PDB entry 7RWI | X-ray diffraction, 3.70 A resolution | chains C and H of the 8 polymer chains in the assembly

== Chain C ==
Molecule: DNA-directed RNA polymerase subunit beta
From: Mycobacterium tuberculosis
Notes: EC 2.7.7.6
UniProt: P9WGY8 (RPOB_MYCTO); numbering as in UniProt (aligned over 1-1178)
Sequence (1178 residues; each row starts with the number of its first residue):
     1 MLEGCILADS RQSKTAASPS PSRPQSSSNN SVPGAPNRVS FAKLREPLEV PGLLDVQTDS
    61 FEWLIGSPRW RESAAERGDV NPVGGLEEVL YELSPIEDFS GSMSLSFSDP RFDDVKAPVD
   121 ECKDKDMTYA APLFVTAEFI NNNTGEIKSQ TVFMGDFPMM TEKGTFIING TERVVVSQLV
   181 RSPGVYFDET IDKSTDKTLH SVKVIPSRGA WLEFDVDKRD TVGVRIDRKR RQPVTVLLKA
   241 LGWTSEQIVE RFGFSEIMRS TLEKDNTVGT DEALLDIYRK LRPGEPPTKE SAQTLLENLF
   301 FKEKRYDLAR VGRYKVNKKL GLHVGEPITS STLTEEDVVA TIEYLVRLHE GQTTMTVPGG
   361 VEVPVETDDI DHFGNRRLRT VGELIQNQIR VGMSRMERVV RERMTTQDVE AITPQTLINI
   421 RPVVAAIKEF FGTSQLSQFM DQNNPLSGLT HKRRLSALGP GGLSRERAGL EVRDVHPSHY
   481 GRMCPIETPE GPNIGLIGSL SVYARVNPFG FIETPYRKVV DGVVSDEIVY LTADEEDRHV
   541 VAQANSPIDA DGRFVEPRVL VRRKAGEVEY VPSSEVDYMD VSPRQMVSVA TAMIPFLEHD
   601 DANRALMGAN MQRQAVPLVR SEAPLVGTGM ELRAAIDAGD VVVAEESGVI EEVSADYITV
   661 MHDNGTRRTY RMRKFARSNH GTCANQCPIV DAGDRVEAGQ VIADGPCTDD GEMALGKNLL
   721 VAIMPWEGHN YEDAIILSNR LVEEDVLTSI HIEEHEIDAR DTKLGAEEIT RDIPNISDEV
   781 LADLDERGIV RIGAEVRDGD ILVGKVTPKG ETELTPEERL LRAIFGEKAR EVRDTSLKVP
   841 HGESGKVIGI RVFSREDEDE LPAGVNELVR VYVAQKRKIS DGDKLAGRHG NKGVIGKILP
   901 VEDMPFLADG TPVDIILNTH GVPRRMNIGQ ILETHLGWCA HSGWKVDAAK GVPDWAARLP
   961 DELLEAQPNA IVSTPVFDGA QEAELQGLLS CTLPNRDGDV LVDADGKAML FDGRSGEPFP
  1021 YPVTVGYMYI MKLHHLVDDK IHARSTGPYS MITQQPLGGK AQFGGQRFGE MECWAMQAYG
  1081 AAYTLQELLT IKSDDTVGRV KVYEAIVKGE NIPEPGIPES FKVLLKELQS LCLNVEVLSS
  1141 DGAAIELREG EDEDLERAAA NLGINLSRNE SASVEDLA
Unresolved in the structure: 1-27, 1154-1178
Small-molecule neighbours: 7US ((3aM,9S,10bP,14S,15R,16S,17R,18R,19R,20S,21S,25R)-6,18,20-trihydroxy-14-methoxy-7,9,15,17,19,21,25-heptamethyl-1'-[2-(2-methyl-5-nitro-1H-imidazol-1-yl)ethyl]-5,10,26-trioxo-3,5,9,10-tetrahydrospiro[9,4-(epoxypentadecanoimino)furo[2',3':7,8]naphtho[1,2-d]imidazole-2,4'-piperidin]-16-yl acetate): Arg173, Val176, Gln435, Leu436, Ser437, Gln438, Phe439, Met440, Asp441, His451, Arg454, Ser456, Leu458, Arg465, Pro489, Asn493, Ile497, Arg613, His680

== Chain H ==
Molecule: Nt DNA
Sequence (27 nucleotides; row label = number of the first residue in the row):
     2 CGTGTCAGTA GCTGTCACGG ATGCAGG
Unresolved in the structure: 26-28

== Chain C / chain H interface ==
Contacting residue pairs (32):
  Phe99(C) - DT6(H)  base contact
  Phe99(C) - DC7(H)  sugar contact
  Arg181(C) - DG15(H)  salt bridge to the phosphate
  Lys203(C) - DT14(H)  sugar contact
  Lys203(C) - DG15(H)  sugar contact
  Ile205(C) - DG15(H)  phosphate contact
  Gly209(C) - DC13(H)  hydrogen bond to the base
  Ala210(C) - DC13(H)  base contact
  Trp211(C) - DC13(H)  stacking on the base
  Trp211(C) - DT14(H)  phosphate contact
  Trp211(C) - DG15(H)  phosphate contact
  Glu213(C) - DT14(H)  base contact
  Arg225(C) - DT14(H)  base contact
  Asp227(C) - DG12(H)  hydrogen bond to the base
  Asp227(C) - DC13(H)  base contact
  Arg228(C) - DC13(H)  hydrogen bond to the sugar
  Arg228(C) - DT14(H)  base contact
  Arg282(C) - DG9(H)  base contact
  Arg282(C) - DT10(H)  salt bridge to the phosphate
  Glu285(C) - DG9(H)  hydrogen bond to the base
  Ile370(C) - DG15(H)  base contact
  Asp371(C) - DG15(H)  hydrogen bond to the base
  Arg376(C) - DG15(H)  hydrogen bond to the base
  Arg401(C) - DC7(H)  base contact
  Glu402(C) - DA8(H)  base contact
  Thr405(C) - DT6(H)  base contact
  Leu463(C) - DG15(H)  base contact
  Glu466(C) - DT16(H)  base contact
  Arg467(C) - DT14(H)  salt bridge to the phosphate
  Arg467(C) - DG15(H)  phosphate contact
  Arg467(C) - DT16(H)  salt bridge to the phosphate
  Val472(C) - DG15(H)  base contact
Interface residues without a listed pair, chain C (28 interface residues in all): Lys193, Arg305, Arg395, Gly461, Gly462
Interface residues without a listed pair, chain H (12 interface residues in all): DA11, DA18

== Overview ==
28 residues of chain C and 12 residues of chain H are in contact; the contacts include 6 hydrogen bonds, 4
salt bridges and 1 aromatic stacking contact. Polar contacts include Gly209(C)-DC13(H), Asp227(C)-DG12(H) and
Glu285(C)-DG9(H). Ligands of chain C: compound 7US.
Chain C is DNA-directed RNA polymerase subunit beta (Mycobacterium tuberculosis) and chain H is Nt DNA; the
structure, Mycobacterium tuberculosis RNA polymerase sigma L holoenzyme open promoter complex containing
TNP-2198, was determined by X-ray diffraction.
